Entry 8TEU (electron microscopy, 4.01 A resolution (low resolution: residue-level contacts below are approximate; hydrogen-bond / salt-bridge calls are withheld)); this record covers chains T and U of the 24 polymer chains in the assembly.

# Chain T
Protein: Triplex capsid protein 1
Organism: Human herpesvirus 5 strain AD169
Reference sequence: P16783 (TRX1_HCMVA); residues 1-290 here = UniProt positions 1-290
Sequence (290 residues; row label = number of the first residue in the row):
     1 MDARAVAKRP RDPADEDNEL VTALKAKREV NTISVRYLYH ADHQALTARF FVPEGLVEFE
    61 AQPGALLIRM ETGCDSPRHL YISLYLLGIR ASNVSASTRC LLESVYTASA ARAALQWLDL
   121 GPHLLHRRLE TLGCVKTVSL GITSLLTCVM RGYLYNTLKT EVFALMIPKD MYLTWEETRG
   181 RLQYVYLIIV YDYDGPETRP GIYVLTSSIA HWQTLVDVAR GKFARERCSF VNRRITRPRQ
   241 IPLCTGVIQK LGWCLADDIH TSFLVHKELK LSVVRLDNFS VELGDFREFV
Unresolved in the structure: 1-43, 157-161

# Chain U
Protein: Triplex capsid protein 2
Organism: Human herpesvirus 5 strain AD169
Reference sequence: P16728 (TRX2_HCMVA); residue numbers follow UniProt; this construct covers 1-306
Sequence (306 residues; row label = number of the first residue in the row):
     1 MAAMEANIFC TFDHKLSIAD VGKLTKLVAA VVPIPQRLHL IKHYQLGLHQ FVDHTRGYVR
    61 LRGLLRNMTL TLMRRVEGNQ ILLHVPTHGL LYTVLNTGPV TWEKGDALCV LPPLFHGPLA
   121 RENLLTLGQW ELVLPWIVPM PLALEINQRL LIMGLFSLDR SYEEVKAAVQ QLQTITFRDA
   181 TFTIPDPVID QHLLIDMKTA CLSMSMVANL ASELTMTYVR KLALEDSSML LVKCQELLMR
   241 LDRERSVGEP RTPARPQHVS PDDEIARLSA LFVMLRQLDD LIREQVVFTV CDVSPDNKSA
   301 TCIFKG
Unresolved in the structure: 1-3, 243-253

# Interface between chain T and chain U
Contacting residue pairs (35):
  Ile209(T) - Asn67(U)
  His211(T) - Arg66(U)
  His211(T) - Glu284(U)
  His211(T) - Gln285(U)
  Trp212(T) - Asp280(U)
  Gln213(T) - Arg66(U)
  Gln213(T) - Asp280(U)
  Thr214(T) - Asn67(U)
  Asp217(T) - His192(U)
  Asp217(T) - Ile195(U)
  Arg220(T) - Ile195(U)
  Arg220(T) - Thr199(U)
  Arg220(T) - Gln277(U)
  Arg227(T) - Thr199(U)
  Arg227(T) - Leu202(U)
  Phe230(T) - Met206(U)
  Phe230(T) - Met274(U)
  Arg234(T) - Met206(U)
  Arg234(T) - Asn209(U)
  Ile241(T) - Ala266(U)
  Ile241(T) - Arg267(U)
  Pro242(T) - Ala270(U)
  Leu243(T) - Ser269(U)
  Leu243(T) - Ala270(U)
  Leu243(T) - Val273(U)
  Leu243(T) - Met274(U)
  Cys244(T) - Val273(U)
  Lys250(T) - Gly306(U)
  Leu255(T) - Met4(U)
  Arg287(T) - Arg276(U)
  Glu288(T) - Val273(U)
  Glu288(T) - Arg276(U)
  Phe289(T) - Gln277(U)
  Val290(T) - Leu202(U)
  Val290(T) - Gln277(U)
Interface residues without a listed pair, chain T (22 interface residues in all): Arg127, Val231
Interface residues without a listed pair, chain U (26 interface residues in all): Asp196, Lys198, Leu210, Leu281, Arg283

# Overview
22 residues of chain T and 26 residues of chain U are in contact.
Here chain T is Triplex capsid protein 1 and chain U is Triplex capsid protein 2, both from Human herpesvirus
5 strain AD169. Entry 8TEU (Human cytomegalovirus portal vertex, non-infectious enveloped particle (NIEP)
configuration 2 - inverted (NC2-inv)) was determined by electron microscopy together with 8TEP, 8TES, 8TET and
8TEW from the same study.
